PDB entry 7TKM | electron microscopy, 4.50 A resolution (low resolution: residue-level contacts below are approximate; hydrogen-bond / salt-bridge calls are withheld) | chains V and X of the 27 polymer chains in the assembly

== Chain V ==
Protein: ATP synthase subunit d
Organism: Saccharomyces cerevisiae
UniProtKB: P30902 (ATP7_YEAST); residues 1-173 here correspond to UniProt positions 2-174 (UniProt number = residue number + 1)
Chain sequence (173 residues; row label = number of the first residue in the row):
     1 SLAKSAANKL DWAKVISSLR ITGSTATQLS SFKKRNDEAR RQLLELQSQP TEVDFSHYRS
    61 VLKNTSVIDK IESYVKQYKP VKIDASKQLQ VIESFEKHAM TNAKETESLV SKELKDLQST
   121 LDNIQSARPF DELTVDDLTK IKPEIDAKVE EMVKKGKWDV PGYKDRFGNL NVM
Not modelled in the structure: 1-2
Swiss-Prot annotation at these positions:
  - modified residue: S1 (N-acetylserine)

== Chain X ==
Protein: ATP synthase subunit H
Organism: Saccharomyces cerevisiae
UniProtKB: Q12349 (ATP14_YEAST); residues 1-92 here correspond to UniProt positions 33-124 (UniProt number = residue number + 32)
Chain sequence (92 residues; numbered 1 to 92; the number before each row is that of its first residue):
     1 NVIQDLYLRE LKDTKLAPST LQDAEGNVKP WNPPQKPNLP ELELQGPEAL KAYTEQNVET
    61 AHVAKESEEG ESEPIEEDWL VLDDAEETKE SH
Not modelled in the structure: 63-92

== Chain V / chain X interface ==
Pairs across the interface (6):
  R20(V) with H62(X)
  I21(V) with H62(X)
  T22(V) with T60(X); A61(X); H62(X)
  V81(V) with P37(X)
Interface residues without a listed pair, chain V (6 interface residues in all): A85, Q88
Interface residues without a listed pair, chain X (6 interface residues in all): P40, L44

== In short ==
Chain V and chain X each contribute 6 residues to their interface.
Chain V is ATP synthase subunit d and chain X is ATP synthase subunit H, both from Saccharomyces cerevisiae;
the structure, Yeast ATP synthase State 3binding(b) with 10 mM ATP backbone model, was determined by electron
microscopy (same publication as 7TJS, 7TJT, 7TJU, 7TJV, 7TJW, 7TJX and 30 further entries).
